PDB entry 4IVZ | X-ray diffraction, 3.10 A resolution | chains A and C of the 4 polymer chains in the assembly

# Chain A
Name: Regulatory protein
Source organism: Enterobacter sp
Reference sequence: Q8GGH0 (Q8GGH0_9ENTR); residues 1-79 here = UniProt positions 1-79
Sequence (82 residues; numbered -2 to 79; the number before each row is that of its first residue; numbers below 1 keep their minus sign (Gly-2 is residue -2)):
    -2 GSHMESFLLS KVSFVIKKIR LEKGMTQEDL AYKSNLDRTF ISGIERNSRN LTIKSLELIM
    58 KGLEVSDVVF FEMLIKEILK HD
Disordered / not traced: -2 to 1, 78-79
Construct notes: expression tag (-2 to 0); engineered mutation Phe37 (Tyr in Q8GGH0)
What the authors report for this chain:
  - mutagenesis - Y37F, R46A (30 fold), S52A (5 fold): decreased binding to the 19-nt DNA strand (chain C)
  - mutagenesis - T36A: abolished binding to the 19-nt DNA strand (chain C)
  - binding site for the 19-nt DNA strand (chain C): Arg35, Thr36, Ser52
  - binding site for the 19-nt DNA strand: Arg46
  - specificity-determining residues: Thr36, Arg46

# Chain C
Molecule: 19-nt DNA strand
Sequence (19 nucleotides; each row starts with the number of its first residue):
     1 ATGTAGACTA TAGTCGACA

# Chain A / chain C interface
Contacting residue pairs - 15 pairs, chain A then chain C:
  Arg17(A) - DT2(C)  salt bridge to the phosphate
  Thr23(A) - DA1(C)  sugar contact
  Thr23(A) - DT2(C)  phosphate contact
  Gln24(A) - DT2(C)  hydrogen bond to the phosphate
  Gln24(A) - DG3(C)  hydrogen bond to the phosphate
  Arg35(A) - DT2(C)  base contact
  Arg35(A) - DG3(C)  hydrogen bond to the base
  Thr36(A) - DT4(C)  base contact
  Thr36(A) - DA5(C)  base contact
  Ser39(A) - DG3(C)  hydrogen bond to the phosphate
  Ser39(A) - DT4(C)  base contact
  Arg43(A) - DG3(C)  salt bridge to the phosphate
  Arg43(A) - DT4(C)  salt bridge to the phosphate
  Asn44(A) - DT4(C)  phosphate contact
  Thr49(A) - DA12(C)  sugar contact
Interface residues without a listed pair, chain A (12 interface residues in all): Glu25, Glu42, Asn47
Interface residues without a listed pair, chain C (7 interface residues in all): DG13

# In short
The interface between chain A and chain C involves 12 residues on one side and 7 on the other, with 4 hydrogen
bonds and 3 salt bridges. Among the polar pairs are Arg35(A)-DG3(C), Gln24(A)-DT2(C) and Gln24(A)-DG3(C). From
the paper: a binding site for the 19-nt DNA strand (chain C) at Arg35(A), Thr36(A) and Ser52(A); Y37F, R46A
and S52A of chain A reduce binding to the 19-nt DNA strand (chain C).
Chain A is Regulatory protein (Enterobacter sp) and chain C is a 19-nt DNA strand; the structure, A Y37F
mutant of C.Esp1396I bound to its highest affinity operator site OM, was determined by X-ray diffraction.
